1T8W - chains C and D of the 6 polymer chains in the assembly; structure by X-ray diffraction, 2.80 A resolution.

Chain C (and D):
Protein: AMP nucleosidase
From: Escherichia coli
Notes: EC 3.2.2.4; chain D of this document is another copy of the same molecule, construct and numbering; everything in this record applies to it too
UniProt: P15272 (AMN_ECOLI); residues 1-484 here = UniProt positions 1-484
Sequence (484 residues; row label = number of the first residue in the row):
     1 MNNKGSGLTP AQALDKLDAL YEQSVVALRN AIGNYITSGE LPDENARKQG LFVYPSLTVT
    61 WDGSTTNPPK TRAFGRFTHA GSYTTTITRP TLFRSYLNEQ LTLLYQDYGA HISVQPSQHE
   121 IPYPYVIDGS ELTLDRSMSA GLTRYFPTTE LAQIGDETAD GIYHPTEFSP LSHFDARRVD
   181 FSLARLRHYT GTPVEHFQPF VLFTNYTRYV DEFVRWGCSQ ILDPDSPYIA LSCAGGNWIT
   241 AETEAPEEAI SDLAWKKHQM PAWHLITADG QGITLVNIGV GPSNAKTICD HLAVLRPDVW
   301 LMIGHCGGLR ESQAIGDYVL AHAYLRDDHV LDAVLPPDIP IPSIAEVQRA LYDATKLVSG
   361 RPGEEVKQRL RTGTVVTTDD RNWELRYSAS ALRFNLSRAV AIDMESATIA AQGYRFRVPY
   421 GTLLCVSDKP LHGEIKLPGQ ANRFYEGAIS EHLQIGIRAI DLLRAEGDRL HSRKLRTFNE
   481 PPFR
Disordered / not traced: 1-7, 152-167
Differences from the reference sequence: modified residue (138, 260, 302, 404)
Modified residues: Mse138, Mse260, Mse302, Mse404 (selenomethionine; parent Met)
Reported in the primary citation:
  - catalytic residues: Asp428 (proposed by the authors, not directly observed)

Interface between chain C and chain D:
Pairs across the interface (85; chain C residue first):
  Ser130(C) - Ala441(D)
  Glu131(C) - Ala441(D)
  Glu131(C) - Asn442(D)
  Glu131(C) - Arg443(D)  hydrogen bond (side chain-backbone)
  Thr133(C) - Arg443(D)
  Leu134(C) - Arg443(D)  hydrogen bond (backbone-side chain)
  Leu134(C) - Phe444(D)
  Asp135(C) - Phe444(D)
  Arg136(C) - Ile315(D)  hydrogen bond (side chain-backbone)
  Arg136(C) - Phe444(D)
  Thr143(C) - Glu434(D)
  Thr149(C) - Gly433(D)
  Glu150(C) - Gly433(D)  hydrogen bond (side chain-backbone)
  Leu151(C) - Glu384(D)
  Leu151(C) - Pro430(D)
  Leu151(C) - Leu431(D)  hydrophobic
  Arg178(C) - Leu385(D)
  Arg185(C) - Ile435(D)  hydrogen bond (side chain-backbone)
  Arg185(C) - Leu437(D)
  His188(C) - Leu437(D)
  His188(C) - Gly439(D)
  His188(C) - Gln440(D)
  Tyr189(C) - Arg381(D)
  Thr207(C) - Lys256(D)
  Asp211(C) - Lys256(D)  salt bridge
  Asp252(C) - Leu253(D)
  Leu253(C) - Asp252(D)
  Trp255(C) - Trp255(D)
  Trp255(C) - Lys256(D)
  Lys256(C) - Thr207(D)
  Lys256(C) - Asp211(D)  salt bridge
  Lys256(C) - Ile250(D)
  Lys256(C) - Asp252(D)
  Lys256(C) - Trp255(D)
  Gln259(C) - Val280(D)
  Gln259(C) - Arg381(D)  hydrogen bond
  Mse260(C) - Arg381(D)
  Val280(C) - Gln259(D)
  Ser283(C) - Asp379(D)  hydrogen bond (side chain-backbone)
  Asn284(C) - Arg381(D)
  Lys286(C) - Asp380(D)  salt bridge
  Thr287(C) - Arg381(D)
  Thr287(C) - Asn382(D)
  Asp290(C) - Asn382(D)  hydrogen bond
  His291(C) - Asn382(D)  hydrogen bond
  Ile315(C) - Arg136(D)  hydrogen bond (backbone-side chain)
  His329(C) - His329(D)
  Val330(C) - Asp379(D)
  Ala333(C) - Arg386(D)
  Val334(C) - Arg386(D)
  Asp379(C) - Ser283(D)  hydrogen bond (backbone-side chain)
  Asp379(C) - Val330(D)
  Asp380(C) - Lys286(D)  salt bridge
  Arg381(C) - Tyr189(D)
  Arg381(C) - Gln259(D)  hydrogen bond
  Arg381(C) - Mse260(D)
  Arg381(C) - Asn284(D)
  Arg381(C) - Thr287(D)
  Asn382(C) - Thr287(D)
  Asn382(C) - Asp290(D)  hydrogen bond
  Asn382(C) - His291(D)  hydrogen bond
  Leu385(C) - Arg178(D)
  Leu385(C) - Phe181(D)  hydrophobic
  Arg386(C) - Ala333(D)
  Arg386(C) - Val334(D)
  Pro430(C) - Leu151(D)
  Leu431(C) - Leu151(D)  hydrophobic
  Gly433(C) - Thr143(D)
  Gly433(C) - Thr148(D)
  Glu434(C) - Thr143(D)
  Ile435(C) - Thr149(D)
  Ile435(C) - Leu151(D)  hydrophobic
  Ile435(C) - Arg185(D)
  Leu437(C) - Arg185(D)
  Leu437(C) - His188(D)
  Pro438(C) - His188(D)  hydrogen bond (backbone-side chain)
  Gln440(C) - Glu131(D)
  Ala441(C) - Glu131(D)  hydrogen bond (backbone-side chain)
  Ala441(C) - Thr133(D)
  Arg443(C) - Thr133(D)  hydrogen bond (side chain-backbone)
  Arg443(C) - Leu134(D)
  Arg443(C) - Asp135(D)
  Phe444(C) - Leu134(D)
  Phe444(C) - Asp135(D)
  Phe444(C) - Arg136(D)
Also at the interface, not in a pair above, chain C (62 interface residues in all): Leu132, Thr148, Phe181, Ile250, Pro282, Ala314, Glu384, Tyr387, Mse404, Lys436, Gly439
Also at the interface, not in a pair above, chain D (63 interface residues in all): Leu132, Ser139, Glu150, Pro282, Ala314, Mse404, His432, Lys436, Pro438

Overview:
Chain C and chain D form an interface of 62 and 63 residues respectively; the contacts include 17 hydrogen
bonds and 4 salt bridges. Polar pairs include Asp211(C)-Lys256(D), Lys286(C)-Asp380(D) and
Glu131(C)-Arg443(D). From the paper: the catalytic residue Asp428(C).
Chain C and chain D are both AMP nucleosidase (Escherichia coli); the structure, Crystal Structure of E. coli
AMP Nucleosidase, was determined by X-ray diffraction together with 1T8R, 1T8S and 1T8Y from the same study.
